Entry 5WNZ (X-ray diffraction, 2.20 A resolution); this record covers chains P and A of the 4 polymer chains in the assembly.

Chain P:
Molecule: 10-nt DNA strand
Sequence (10 nucleotides; numbered 1 to 10; the number before each row is that of its first residue):
     1 GCTGATGCGC
Ion coordination: Na+: DG9 (shared with Thr101(A), Val103(A), Ile106(A) of chain A); Ca2+: DC10 (together with 5-FodCTP) (shared with Asp190(A), Asp192(A), Asp256(A) of chain A)

Chain A:
Protein: DNA polymerase beta
Organism: Homo sapiens
Notes: EC 2.7.7.7, 4.2.99.-
UniProtKB: P06746 (DPOLB_HUMAN); residue numbers follow UniProt; this construct covers 1-335
Sequence (335 residues; row label = number of the first residue in the row):
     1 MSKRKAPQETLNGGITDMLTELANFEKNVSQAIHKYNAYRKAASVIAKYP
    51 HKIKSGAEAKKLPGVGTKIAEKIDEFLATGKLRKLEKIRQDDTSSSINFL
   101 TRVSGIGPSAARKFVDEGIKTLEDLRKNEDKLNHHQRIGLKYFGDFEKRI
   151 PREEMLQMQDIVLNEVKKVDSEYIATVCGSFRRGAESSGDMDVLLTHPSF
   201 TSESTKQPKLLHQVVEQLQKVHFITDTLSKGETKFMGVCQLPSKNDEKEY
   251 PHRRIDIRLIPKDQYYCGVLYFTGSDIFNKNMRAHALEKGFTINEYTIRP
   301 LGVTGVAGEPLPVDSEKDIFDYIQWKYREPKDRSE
Disordered / not traced: 1-9, 303
Swiss-Prot annotation at these positions:
  - region: Arg183 to Asp192 (DNA-binding)
  - active site: Lys72 (Nucleophile)
  - binding site (K(+)): Lys60, Leu62, Val65, Thr101, Val103, Ile106
  - binding site (Na(+)): Lys60, Leu62, Val65, Thr101, Val103, Ile106
  - binding site (dATP): Arg149, Ser180, Arg183, Gly189, Asp190
  - binding site (dCTP): Arg149, Ser180, Arg183, Gly189, Asp190
  - binding site (dGTP): Arg149, Ser180, Arg183, Gly189, Asp190, Asp192
  - binding site (dTTP): Arg149, Ser180, Arg183, Gly189, Asp190
  - binding site (Mg(2+)): Asp190, Asp192, Asp256
  - modified residue: Lys72 (N6-acetyllysine), Arg83 (Omega-N-methylarginine), Arg152 (Omega-N-methylarginine)
  - cross-link (Glycyl lysine isopeptide (Lys-Gly)): Lys41 (interchain with G-Cter in ubiquitin), Lys61 (interchain with G-Cter in ubiquitin), Lys81 (interchain with G-Cter in ubiquitin)
  - natural variant: Leu22 (L22P: Found in a gastric cancer sample; uncertain significance), Tyr39 (Y39C: Found in a gastric cancer sample; uncertain significance), Gly118 (G118V: Decreased DNA-directed DNA polymerase activity), Arg137 (R137Q: Decreased function in base-excision repair), Arg149 (R149I: Decreased DNA-directed DNA polymerase activity), Asp160 (D160N: Found in a gastric cancer sample; uncertain significance), Cys239 (C239R: Found in a gastric cancer sample; uncertain significance), Lys289 (K289M: Found in a colon cancer sample; uncertain significance), Asn294 (N294D: Found in a gastric cancer sample; uncertain significance), Glu295 (E295K: Found in a gastric cancer sample; uncertain significance)
  - mutagenesis: Phe25 (F25W: No effect on 5'-dRP lyase activity. Decreased ssDNA binding), His34 (H34G: Decreased 5'-dRP lyase activity. Decreased ssDNA binding), Lys35 (K35A: Decreased 5'-dRP lyase activity. Decreased ssDNA binding. Loss of 5'-dRP lyase activity; when associated with A-68 and A-72. Decreased ssDNA binding; when associated with A-68 and A-72 ...), Tyr39 (Y39F: No effect on 5'-dRP lyase activity; Y39Q: Abolishes DNA polymerase and 5'-dRP lyase activity), Lys41 (K41R: Abolishes ubiquitination; when associated with R-61 and R-81), Lys60 (K60A: Decreased 5'-dRP lyase activity. Decreased ssDNA binding), Lys61 (K61R: Abolishes ubiquitination; when associated with R-41 and R-81), Lys68 (K68A: No effect on 5'-dRP lyase activity. Decreased ssDNA binding. Loss of 5'-dRP lyase activity; when associated with A-35 and A-72. Decreased ssDNA binding; when associated with A-35 and A-72 ...), Glu71 (E71Q: No effect on 5'-dRP lyase activity. No effect on structure shown by circular dichroism. No effect on ssDNA binding), Lys72 (K72A: Severely reduced 5'-dRP lyase activity. Does not affect ssDNA binding. Loss of 5'-dRP lyase activity; when associated with A-35 and A-68. Decreased ssDNA binding ...), Glu75 (E75A: Slightly decreased 5'-dRP lyase activity. Decreased ssDNA binding. No effect on structure shown by circular dichroism), Lys81 (K81R: Abolishes ubiquitination; when associated with R-41 and R-61), 5 further mutagenesis entries in UniProt
Ion coordination: Na+ site 1: Lys60, Leu62, Val65 (shared with 1 residue of chain D); Na+ site 2: Thr101, Val103, Ile106 (shared with DG9(P) of chain P); Ca2+ site 1: Asp190, Asp192, Asp256 (together with 5-FodCTP) (shared with DC10(P) of chain P); Ca2+ site 2: Asp190, Asp192 (together with 5-FodCTP)
Residues lining bound ligands: 5-FodCTP (B7J; 2'-deoxy-5-formylcytidine 5'-(tetrahydrogen triphosphate)): Gly179, Ser180, Arg183, Ser188, Gly189, Asp190, Asp192, Tyr271, Phe272, Thr273, Gly274, Ser275, Asp276, Asn279

How chain P and chain A interact:
Contacting residue pairs (19):
  DG7(P) - Ser109(A)  phosphate contact
  DC8(P) - Gly105(A)  phosphate contact
  DC8(P) - Gly107(A)  hydrogen bond to the phosphate
  DC8(P) - Pro108(A)  phosphate contact
  DC8(P) - Ser109(A)  hydrogen bond to the phosphate
  DC8(P) - Ala110(A)  hydrogen bond to the phosphate
  DG9(P) - Val103(A)  phosphate contact
  DG9(P) - Ser104(A)  phosphate contact
  DG9(P) - Gly105(A)  hydrogen bond to the phosphate
  DG9(P) - Ile106(A)  phosphate contact
  DG9(P) - Gly107(A)  phosphate contact
  DG9(P) - His135(A)  sugar contact
  DG9(P) - Lys234(A)  base contact
  DG9(P) - Met236(A)  sugar contact
  DC10(P) - Asp192(A)  phosphate contact
  DC10(P) - Arg254(A)  salt bridge to the phosphate
  DC10(P) - Asp256(A)  phosphate contact
  DC10(P) - Tyr271(A)  hydrogen bond to the base
  DC10(P) - Phe272(A)  phosphate contact
Also at the interface, not in a pair above, chain A (17 interface residues in all): Asp190

Summary:
4 residues of chain P face 17 of chain A across their interface, with 5 hydrogen bonds and 1 salt bridge.
Polar contacts include DC10(P)-Tyr271(A), DC8(P)-Gly107(A) and DC8(P)-Ser109(A). Chain A binds 5-FodCTP.
Chain P is a 10-nt DNA strand and chain A is DNA polymerase beta (Homo sapiens); the structure, DNA polymerase
beta substrate complex with incoming 5-FodCTP, was determined by X-ray diffraction together with 5WNX, 5WNY
and 5WO0 from the same study.
